7Q67 - chains A and C of the 11 polymer chains in the assembly; structure by electron microscopy, 3.37 A resolution.

[Chain A (and C)]
Protein: Nuclear pore complex protein Nup98
Source organism: Homo sapiens
Notes: chain C of this document is another copy of the same molecule, construct and numbering; everything in this record applies to it too
UniProtKB: P52948 (NUP98_HUMAN); residues 82-121 here correspond to UniProt positions 85-124 (UniProt number = residue number + 3)
Chain sequence (40 residues; numbered 82 to 121; the number before each row is that of its first residue):
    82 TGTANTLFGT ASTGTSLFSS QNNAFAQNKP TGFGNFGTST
Not modelled in the structure: 82-86, 120-121

[Interface between chain A and chain C]
Contacting residue pairs (80):
  T87(A) - T87(C)  hydrogen bond (backbone-side chain)
  L88(A) - T87(C)
  L88(A) - L88(C)
  L88(A) - F89(C)  hydrogen bond (backbone-backbone)
  L88(A) - F106(C)
  F89(A) - F89(C)  hydrogen bond (backbone-backbone)
  F89(A) - G90(C)  hydrogen bond (backbone-backbone)
  F89(A) - N104(C)
  F89(A) - A105(C)
  F89(A) - F106(C)
  G90(A) - G90(C)
  T91(A) - T91(C)  hydrogen bond (backbone-side chain)
  T91(A) - A92(C)
  A92(A) - A92(C)
  A92(A) - Q102(C)
  A92(A) - N104(C)
  S93(A) - A92(C)  hydrogen bond (backbone-backbone)
  S93(A) - S93(C)
  S93(A) - T94(C)  hydrogen bond (backbone-backbone)
  S93(A) - Q102(C)
  T94(A) - T94(C)
  T94(A) - Q102(C)
  G95(A) - T94(C)  hydrogen bond (backbone-backbone)
  G95(A) - G95(C)
  G95(A) - T96(C)  hydrogen bond (backbone-backbone)
  T96(A) - T96(C)
  T96(A) - S97(C)
  S97(A) - S97(C)
  S97(A) - S100(C)
  L98(A) - S97(C)
  L98(A) - L98(C)
  L98(A) - F99(C)  hydrogen bond (backbone-backbone)
  L98(A) - S100(C)
  F99(A) - F99(C)  hydrophobic
  F99(A) - S100(C)
  S100(A) - S100(C)
  S101(A) - S100(C)  hydrogen bond (backbone-backbone)
  S101(A) - S101(C)
  S101(A) - Q102(C)  hydrogen bond (backbone-backbone)
  Q102(A) - Q102(C)  hydrogen bond
  Q102(A) - N104(C)
  N103(A) - Q102(C)  hydrogen bond (backbone-backbone)
  N103(A) - N103(C)
  N103(A) - N104(C)  hydrogen bond (backbone-backbone)
  N104(A) - N104(C)  hydrogen bond
  A105(A) - N104(C)  hydrogen bond (backbone-backbone)
  A105(A) - A105(C)
  A105(A) - F106(C)  hydrogen bond (backbone-backbone)
  F106(A) - F106(C)  hydrogen bond (backbone-backbone)
  F106(A) - A107(C)  hydrogen bond (backbone-backbone)
  A107(A) - A107(C)
  Q108(A) - N104(C)
  Q108(A) - A105(C)
  Q108(A) - A107(C)  hydrogen bond (backbone-backbone)
  Q108(A) - Q108(C)  hydrogen bond
  Q108(A) - N109(C)  hydrogen bond (backbone-backbone)
  N109(A) - N109(C)  hydrogen bond
  K110(A) - N109(C)  hydrogen bond (backbone-backbone)
  K110(A) - K110(C)
  P111(A) - N109(C)
  P111(A) - K110(C)
  P111(A) - P111(C)
  P111(A) - T112(C)  hydrogen bond (backbone-side chain)
  G113(A) - T112(C)  hydrogen bond (backbone-backbone)
  G113(A) - F114(C)
  F114(A) - F99(C)  hydrophobic
  F114(A) - S101(C)
  F114(A) - F114(C)  hydrogen bond (backbone-backbone)
  F114(A) - F117(C)  hydrophobic
  G115(A) - F114(C)  hydrogen bond (backbone-backbone)
  G115(A) - G115(C)  hydrogen bond (backbone-backbone)
  G115(A) - N116(C)
  N116(A) - G115(C)
  N116(A) - N116(C)  hydrogen bond (backbone-backbone)
  F117(A) - N116(C)  hydrogen bond (backbone-backbone)
  F117(A) - F117(C)  hydrophobic
  F117(A) - G118(C)  hydrogen bond (backbone-backbone)
  G118(A) - G118(C)
  T119(A) - G118(C)  hydrogen bond (backbone-backbone)
  T119(A) - T119(C)
Interface residues without a listed pair, chain A (33 interface residues in all): T112

[Overview]
33 residues of chain A face 32 of chain C across their interface; the contacts include 34 hydrogen bonds.
Among the polar pairs are T87(A)-T87(C), T91(A)-T91(C) and Q102(A)-Q102(C).
Chain A and chain C are both Nuclear pore complex protein Nup98 (Homo sapiens); the structure, Cryo-em
structure of the Nup98 fibril polymorph 4, was determined by electron microscopy, deposited together with
7Q64, 7Q65 and 7Q66.
